9FFZ - chains A and E of the 6 polymer chains in the assembly; structure by electron microscopy, 3.30 A resolution.

# Chain A
Name: Gamma-aminobutyric acid receptor subunit alpha-1
Organism: Homo sapiens
Reference sequence: P14867 (GBRA1_HUMAN); residues 5-429 here correspond to UniProt positions 32-456 (UniProt number = residue number + 27)
Chain sequence (411 residues; numbered -52 to 429; 71 numbers in that range are skipped by the numbering (no residue carries them; nothing is unmodelled there); the number before each row is that of its first residue; numbers below 1 keep their minus sign (Met-52 is residue -52)):
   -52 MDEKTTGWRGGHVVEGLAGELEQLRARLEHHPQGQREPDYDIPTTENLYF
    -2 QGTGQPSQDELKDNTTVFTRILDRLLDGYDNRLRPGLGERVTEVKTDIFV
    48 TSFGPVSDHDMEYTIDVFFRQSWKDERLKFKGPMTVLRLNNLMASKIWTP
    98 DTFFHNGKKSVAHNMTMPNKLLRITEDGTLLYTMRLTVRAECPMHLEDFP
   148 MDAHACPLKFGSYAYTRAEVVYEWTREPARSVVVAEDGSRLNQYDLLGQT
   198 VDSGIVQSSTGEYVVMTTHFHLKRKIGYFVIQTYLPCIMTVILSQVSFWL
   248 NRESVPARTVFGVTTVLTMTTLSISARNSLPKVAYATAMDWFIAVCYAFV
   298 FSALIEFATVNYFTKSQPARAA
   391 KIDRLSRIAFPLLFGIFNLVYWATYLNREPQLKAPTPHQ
Not modelled in the structure: -52 to 9, 419-429
Disulfide bonds: Cys139-Cys153
Covalently attached groups: glycan linked to Asn111
Differences from the reference sequence: initiating methionine (-52); expression tag (-51 to 4); linker (313-319)
Residues lining bound ligands:
  - gamma-amino-butanoic acid (ABU): Phe65, Arg67, Leu118, Thr130
  - D3D ((19S,22R,25R)-22,25,26-trihydroxy-16,22-dioxo-17,21,23-trioxa-22lambda~5~-phosphahexacosan-19-yl (9E)-octadec-9-enoate): Lys222, Ile223, Gly224, Val227, Ile228, Leu232, Pro233, Ile235, Met236, Ile239, Pro401, Gly405, Asn408, Trp412, Leu416
Curated features (UniProtKB/Swiss-Prot):
  - binding site (4-aminobutanoate): Arg67, Thr130
  - binding site (3alpha-hydroxy-5alpha-pregnan-11,20-dione): Trp246
  - glycosylation (N-linked (GlcNAc...) asparagine): Asn11, Asn111

# Chain E
Name: Gamma-aminobutyric acid receptor subunit beta-3
Organism: Homo sapiens
Reference sequence: P28472 (GBRB3_HUMAN); residues 1-448 here correspond to UniProt positions 26-473 (UniProt number = residue number + 25)
Chain sequence (395 residues; numbered -53 to 448; 107 numbers in that range are skipped by the numbering (no residue carries them; nothing is unmodelled there); the number before each row is that of its first residue; numbers below 1 keep their minus sign (Met-53 is residue -53)):
   -53 MDEKTTGWRGGHVVEGLAGELEQLRARLEHHPQGQREPDYDIPTTENLYF
    -3 QGTGQSVNDPGNMSFVKETVDKLLKGYDIRLRPDFGGPPVCVGMNIDIAS
    47 IDMVSEVNMDYTLTMYFQQYWRDKRLAYSGIPLNLTLDNRVADQLWVPDT
    97 YFLNDKKSFVHGVTVKNRMIRLHPDGTVLYGLRITTTAACMMDLRRYPLD
   147 EQNCTLEIESYGYTTDDIEFYWRGGDKAVTGVERIELPQFSIVEHRLVSR
   197 NVVFATGAYPRLSLSFRLKRNIGYFILQTYMPSILITILSWVSFWINYDA
   247 SAARVALGITTVLTMTTINTHLRETLPKIPYVKAIDMYLMGCFVFVFLAL
   297 LEYAFVNYIFFSQPARAA
   422 AIDRWSRIVFPFTFSLFNLVYWLYYVN
Not modelled in the structure: -53 to 7, 448
Disulfide bonds: Cys136-Cys150
Covalently attached groups: N-acetylglucosamine (NAG) linked to Asn80; glycan linked to Asn149
Differences from the reference sequence: initiating methionine (-53); expression tag (-52 to 0); linker (308-314)
Residues lining bound ligands: gamma-amino-butanoic acid (ABU): Tyr97, Glu155, Ser156, Tyr157, Phe200, Thr202, Tyr205
Curated features (UniProtKB/Swiss-Prot):
  - binding site (benzamidine): Asp95 to Tyr97, Glu155 to Tyr157, Phe200
  - binding site (4-aminobutanoate): Tyr97, Glu155, Tyr157, Thr202
  - binding site (histamine): Tyr97, Ser156, Tyr157, Thr202
  - glycosylation (N-linked (GlcNAc...) asparagine): Asn8, Asn80, Asn149

# Chain A / chain E interface
Residue-residue contacts - 68 pairs, chain A then chain E:
  Gly25(A) - Lys13(E)
  Asp27(A) - Lys13(E)
  Asn28(A) - Arg86(E)
  Arg29(A) - Val16(E)
  Arg29(A) - Asp17(E)  salt bridge
  Arg29(A) - Leu20(E)
  Arg29(A) - Leu83(E)
  Arg29(A) - Asp84(E)  hydrogen bond (backbone-backbone)
  Leu30(A) - Met9(E)  hydrophobic
  Leu30(A) - Val12(E)  hydrophobic
  Leu30(A) - Leu83(E)  hydrophobic
  Arg31(A) - Met9(E)
  Arg74(A) - Met9(E)
  Ser92(A) - Arg86(E)  hydrogen bond (backbone-side chain)
  Ile94(A) - Arg86(E)
  Asp98(A) - Val111(E)
  Thr99(A) - Val109(E)
  Thr99(A) - Thr110(E)  hydrogen bond (backbone-side chain)
  Phe100(A) - Tyr62(E)
  Phe100(A) - Val109(E)
  Phe100(A) - Asn113(E)
  Phe100(A) - Arg129(E)
  Phe101(A) - Arg129(E)  hydrogen bond (backbone-side chain)
  His102(A) - Arg129(E)
  Gly104(A) - Arg129(E)  hydrogen bond (backbone-side chain)
  Lys105(A) - Asp48(E)  salt bridge
  Lys105(A) - His107(E)  hydrogen bond (backbone-side chain)
  Lys106(A) - Phe105(E)
  Ser107(A) - Val109(E)
  Met131(A) - Thr110(E)
  Leu133(A) - Thr110(E)
  Glu138(A) - Ser46(E)  hydrogen bond
  Tyr160(A) - Tyr62(E)  hydrophobic
  Tyr160(A) - Asn113(E)
  Tyr160(A) - Arg114(E)
  Tyr160(A) - Met115(E)
  Tyr160(A) - Gly127(E)
  Tyr160(A) - Leu128(E)
  Tyr160(A) - Arg129(E)  hydrogen bond (side chain-backbone)
  Ala161(A) - Thr82(E)
  Ala161(A) - Met115(E)  hydrophobic
  Ala161(A) - Arg117(E)
  Tyr162(A) - Thr82(E)
  Thr163(A) - Arg117(E)
  Glu166(A) - Thr82(E)
  Ser206(A) - Asp43(E)
  Thr207(A) - Arg117(E)  hydrogen bond (backbone-side chain)
  Tyr210(A) - Arg117(E)  hydrogen bond
  Val252(A) - Ala248(E)  hydrophobic
  Thr256(A) - Ala248(E)
  Val260(A) - Ala252(E)  hydrophobic
  Val260(A) - Ile255(E)  hydrophobic
  Val260(A) - Thr256(E)
  Val263(A) - Thr256(E)
  Leu264(A) - Leu259(E)  hydrophobic
  Leu264(A) - Thr260(E)
  Thr267(A) - Thr263(E)
  Ile271(A) - Thr263(E)
  Ile271(A) - His267(E)
  Arg274(A) - Gln224(E)
  Arg274(A) - His267(E)
  Ala281(A) - Pro184(E)
  Asp287(A) - Tyr220(E)  hydrogen bond
  Phe298(A) - Ile232(E)  hydrophobic
  Ile302(A) - Leu235(E)  hydrophobic
  Asn308(A) - Ala246(E)
  Asn308(A) - Ala248(E)
  Asn308(A) - Ala249(E)
Interface residues without a listed pair, chain A (55 interface residues in all): Leu34, Gly35, Phe66, Pro97, Val108, Ala109, Lys279, Tyr282, Ala283, Leu301, Phe304, Ala305, Tyr309
Interface residues without a listed pair, chain E (48 interface residues in all): Gln64, Leu79, Val87, Gln90, Leu125, Trp241, Asn243

# Summary
The interface between chain A and chain E involves 55 residues on one side and 48 on the other; the contacts
include 11 hydrogen bonds and 2 salt bridges. Polar contacts include Arg29(A)-Asp17(E), Lys105(A)-Asp48(E) and
Ser92(A)-Arg86(E). Bound to chain A: gamma-amino-butanoic acid and compound D3D.
Chain A is Gamma-aminobutyric acid receptor subunit alpha-1 and chain E is Gamma-aminobutyric acid receptor
subunit beta-3, both from Homo sapiens; the structure, Cryo-EM structure of the alpha1beta3gamma2 GABA(A)
receptor in complex with GABA and Nb38 in the short-lived ..., was determined by electron microscopy.
